PDB entry 6YEW | electron microscopy, 3.20 A resolution | chains D and E of the 5 polymer chains in the assembly

== Chain D (and E) ==
Name: Insecticidal toxin protein
Source organism: Morganella morganii
Notes: chain E of this document is another copy of the same molecule, construct and numbering; everything in this record applies to it too
Chain sequence (2469 residues; row label = number of the first residue in the row):
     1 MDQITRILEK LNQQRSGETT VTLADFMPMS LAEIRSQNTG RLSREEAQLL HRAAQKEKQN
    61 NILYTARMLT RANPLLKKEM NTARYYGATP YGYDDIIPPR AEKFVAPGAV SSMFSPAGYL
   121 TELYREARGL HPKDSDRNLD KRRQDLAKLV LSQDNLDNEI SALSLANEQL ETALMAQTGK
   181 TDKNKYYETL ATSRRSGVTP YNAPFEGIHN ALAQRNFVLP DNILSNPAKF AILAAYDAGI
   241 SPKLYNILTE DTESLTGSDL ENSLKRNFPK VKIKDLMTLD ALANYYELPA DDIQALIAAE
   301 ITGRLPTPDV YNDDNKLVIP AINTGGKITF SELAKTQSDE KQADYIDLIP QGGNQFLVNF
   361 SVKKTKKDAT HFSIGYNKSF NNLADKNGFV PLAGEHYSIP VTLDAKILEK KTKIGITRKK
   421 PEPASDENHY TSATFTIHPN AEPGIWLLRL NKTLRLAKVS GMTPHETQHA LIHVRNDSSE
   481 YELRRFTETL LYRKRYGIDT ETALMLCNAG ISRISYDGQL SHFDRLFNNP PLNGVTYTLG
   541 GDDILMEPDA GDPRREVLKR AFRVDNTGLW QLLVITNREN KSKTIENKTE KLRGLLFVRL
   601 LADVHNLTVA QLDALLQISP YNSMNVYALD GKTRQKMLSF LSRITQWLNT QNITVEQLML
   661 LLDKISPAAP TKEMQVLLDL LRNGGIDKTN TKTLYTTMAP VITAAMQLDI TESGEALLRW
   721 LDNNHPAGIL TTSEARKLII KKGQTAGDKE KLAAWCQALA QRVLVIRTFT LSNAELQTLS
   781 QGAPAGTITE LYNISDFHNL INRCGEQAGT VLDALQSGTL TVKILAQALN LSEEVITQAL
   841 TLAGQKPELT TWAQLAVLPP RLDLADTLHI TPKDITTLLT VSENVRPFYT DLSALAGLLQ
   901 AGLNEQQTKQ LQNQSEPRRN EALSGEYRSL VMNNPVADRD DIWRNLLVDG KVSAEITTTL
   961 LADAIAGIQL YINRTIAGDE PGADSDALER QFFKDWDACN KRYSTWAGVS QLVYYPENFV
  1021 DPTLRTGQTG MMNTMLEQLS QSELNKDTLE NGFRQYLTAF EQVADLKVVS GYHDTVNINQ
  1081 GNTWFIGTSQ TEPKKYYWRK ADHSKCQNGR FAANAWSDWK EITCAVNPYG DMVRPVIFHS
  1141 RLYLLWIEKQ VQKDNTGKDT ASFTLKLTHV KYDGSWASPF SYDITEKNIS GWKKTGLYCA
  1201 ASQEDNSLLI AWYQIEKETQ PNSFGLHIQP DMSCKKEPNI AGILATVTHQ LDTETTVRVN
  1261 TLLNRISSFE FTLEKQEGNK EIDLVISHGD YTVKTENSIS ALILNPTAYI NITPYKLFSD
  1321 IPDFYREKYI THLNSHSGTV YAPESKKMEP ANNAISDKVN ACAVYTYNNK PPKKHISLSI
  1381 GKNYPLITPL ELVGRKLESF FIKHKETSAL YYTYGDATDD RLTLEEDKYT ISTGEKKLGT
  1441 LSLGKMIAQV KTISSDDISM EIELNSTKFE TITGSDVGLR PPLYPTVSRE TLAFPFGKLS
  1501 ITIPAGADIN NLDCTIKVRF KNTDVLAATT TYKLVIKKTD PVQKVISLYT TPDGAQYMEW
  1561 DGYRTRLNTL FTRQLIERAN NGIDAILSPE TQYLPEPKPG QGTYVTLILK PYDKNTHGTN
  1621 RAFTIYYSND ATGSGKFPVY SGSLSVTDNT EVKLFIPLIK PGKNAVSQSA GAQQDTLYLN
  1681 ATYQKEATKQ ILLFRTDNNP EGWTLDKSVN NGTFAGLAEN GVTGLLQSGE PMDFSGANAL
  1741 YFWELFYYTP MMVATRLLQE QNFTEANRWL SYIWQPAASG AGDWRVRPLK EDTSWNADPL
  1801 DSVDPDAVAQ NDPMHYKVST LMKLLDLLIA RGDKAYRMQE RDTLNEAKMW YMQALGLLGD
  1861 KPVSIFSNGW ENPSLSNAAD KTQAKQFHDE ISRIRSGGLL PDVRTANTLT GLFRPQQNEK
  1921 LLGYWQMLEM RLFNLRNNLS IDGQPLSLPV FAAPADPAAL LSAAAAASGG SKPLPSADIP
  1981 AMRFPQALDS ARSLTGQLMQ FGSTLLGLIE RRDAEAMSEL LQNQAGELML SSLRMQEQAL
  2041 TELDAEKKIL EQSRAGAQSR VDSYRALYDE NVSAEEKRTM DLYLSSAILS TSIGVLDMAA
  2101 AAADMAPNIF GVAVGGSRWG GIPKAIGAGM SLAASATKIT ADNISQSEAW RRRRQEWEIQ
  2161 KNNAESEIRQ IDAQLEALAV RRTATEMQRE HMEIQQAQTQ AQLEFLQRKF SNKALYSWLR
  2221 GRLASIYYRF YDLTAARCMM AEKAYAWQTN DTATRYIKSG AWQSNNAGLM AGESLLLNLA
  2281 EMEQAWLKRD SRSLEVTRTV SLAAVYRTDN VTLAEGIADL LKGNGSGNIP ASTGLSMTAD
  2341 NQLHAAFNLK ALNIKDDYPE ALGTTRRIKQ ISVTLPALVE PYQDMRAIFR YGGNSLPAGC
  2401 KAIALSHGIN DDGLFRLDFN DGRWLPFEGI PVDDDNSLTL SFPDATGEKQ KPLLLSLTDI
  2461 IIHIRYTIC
Unresolved in the structure: 1-20, 81-99, 1323-1446, 1662-1673, 1904-1905, 2331-2337

== Interface between chain D and chain E ==
Contacting residue pairs - 334 pairs, chain D then chain E:
  D291(D) - S1864(E)
  Q294(D) - S1864(E)  hydrogen bond (side chain-backbone)
  Q294(D) - I1865(E)
  Q294(D) - F1866(E)
  A298(D) - S1867(E)
  I301(D) - S1867(E)
  I322(D) - I1865(E)  hydrophobic
  I322(D) - S1867(E)
  G325(D) - V1863(E)
  G325(D) - I1865(E)
  Q355(D) - E1871(E)
  Q355(D) - N1872(E)
  G518(D) - N158(E)  hydrogen bond (backbone-side chain)
  P530(D) - T908(E)
  L532(D) - G897(E)
  N533(D) - P204(E)
  N533(D) - S893(E)  hydrogen bond (side chain-backbone)
  N533(D) - A896(E)
  G534(D) - N184(E)  hydrogen bond (backbone-side chain)
  V535(D) - N184(E)
  P548(D) - Q838(E)
  P548(D) - K873(E)  hydrogen bond (backbone-side chain)
  E556(D) - A894(E)
  E556(D) - G897(E)
  E556(D) - L898(E)  hydrogen bond (side chain-backbone)
  E556(D) - A901(E)
  K559(D) - D874(E)  salt bridge
  K559(D) - L898(E)
  R560(D) - A901(E)
  D565(D) - H869(E)
  D565(D) - T871(E)
  N566(D) - T871(E)
  N566(D) - K873(E)
  N566(D) - D874(E)  hydrogen bond
  T567(D) - E834(E)
  E673(D) - W2218(E)
  L680(D) - W2218(E)  hydrophobic
  G685(D) - R2229(E)
  P700(D) - G2221(E)
  A704(D) - S2217(E)
  A704(D) - W2218(E)  hydrophobic
  A704(D) - G2221(E)
  A705(D) - W2218(E)  hydrophobic
  Q707(D) - S2217(E)
  L708(D) - R2220(E)
  D709(D) - R2220(E)  hydrogen bond (backbone-side chain)
  E712(D) - S1968(E)
  E712(D) - S2264(E)
  E775(D) - A1963(E)
  N802(D) - L1961(E)
  N802(D) - S1962(E)
  G805(D) - S1962(E)
  G805(D) - A1963(E)
  G805(D) - A1964(E)  hydrogen bond (backbone-backbone)
  E806(D) - S1962(E)
  E806(D) - A1964(E)
  G809(D) - A1965(E)
  Q906(D) - V1950(E)
  W943(D) - R1936(E)
  D949(D) - K1848(E)  salt bridge
  D949(D) - R1936(E)  salt bridge
  K951(D) - R1936(E)
  V952(D) - R1936(E)
  S953(D) - R1936(E)  hydrogen bond (backbone-backbone)
  E955(D) - S1947(E)  hydrogen bond
  I956(D) - R1936(E)
  I956(D) - N1937(E)
  I956(D) - N1938(E)
  T957(D) - R1841(E)
  A962(D) - R1841(E)
  Q969(D) - M1849(E)
  L970(D) - M1852(E)  hydrophobic
  N973(D) - M1849(E)
  G978(D) - A1777(E)
  G978(D) - A1778(E)
  G978(D) - S1779(E)
  D997(D) - N1767(E)  hydrogen bond
  D997(D) - R1831(E)  salt bridge
  D997(D) - W1850(E)
  K1001(D) - M1849(E)
  K1001(D) - W1850(E)
  K1001(D) - Q1853(E)  hydrogen bond
  R1002(D) - R1831(E)
  R1002(D) - E1846(E)  salt bridge
  R1002(D) - W1850(E)
  H1139(D) - I1576(E)
  H1139(D) - E1577(E)
  S1140(D) - E1577(E)
  S1140(D) - N1580(E)
  R1141(D) - E1061(E)  salt bridge
  R1141(D) - I1576(E)
  K1171(D) - T1058(E)
  Y1172(D) - R1054(E)  hydrogen bond (backbone-side chain)
  Y1172(D) - L1057(E)
  Y1172(D) - T1058(E)
  Y1172(D) - E1061(E)
  Y1172(D) - L1575(E)
  Y1172(D) - I1576(E)
  Y1172(D) - A1579(E)  hydrophobic
  D1173(D) - R1054(E)
  D1173(D) - Q1055(E)
  D1173(D) - T1058(E)  hydrogen bond
  S1178(D) - E1092(E)  hydrogen bond (side chain-backbone)
  F1180(D) - Q1090(E)
  F1180(D) - T1091(E)
  F1180(D) - E1092(E)
  S1181(D) - E1092(E)
  P1230(D) - Q1090(E)  hydrogen bond (backbone-side chain)
  D1231(D) - Q1090(E)  hydrogen bond (backbone-side chain)
  D1231(D) - R1573(E)
  M1232(D) - Q1090(E)
  G1474(D) - T1723(E)
  G1474(D) - G1724(E)  hydrogen bond (backbone-backbone)
  S1475(D) - T1723(E)
  S1475(D) - G1724(E)
  S1475(D) - L1725(E)  hydrogen bond (backbone-backbone)
  S1475(D) - L1726(E)  hydrogen bond (backbone-backbone)
  D1476(D) - L1726(E)
  D1476(D) - Q1727(E)  hydrogen bond (side chain-backbone)
  G1478(D) - E1651(E)
  P1485(D) - S1779(E)
  A1981(D) - D2290(E)
  A1981(D) - S2291(E)
  M1982(D) - L2287(E)  hydrophobic
  S1990(D) - E2283(E)
  S1990(D) - L2287(E)
  L1994(D) - R1992(E)
  L1994(D) - A2280(E)  hydrophobic
  Q1997(D) - M1999(E)
  Q1997(D) - L2276(E)
  Q2000(D) - M1999(E)
  F2001(D) - M1999(E)  hydrophobic
  F2001(D) - E2273(E)
  L2008(D) - L2006(E)  hydrophobic
  L2008(D) - M2270(E)  hydrophobic
  R2011(D) - E2010(E)  salt bridge
  L2030(D) - A1958(E)
  L2030(D) - A1959(E)  hydrophobic
  R2034(D) - D1956(E)
  E2037(D) - A1955(E)
  E2037(D) - P1957(E)
  E2075(D) - S1040(E)
  E2075(D) - R1756(E)  salt bridge
  E2075(D) - E1760(E)
  R2078(D) - S1040(E)  hydrogen bond
  L2082(D) - E1037(E)
  V2095(D) - K1171(E)
  V2095(D) - W1176(E)
  L2096(D) - T1123(E)
  A2099(D) - S1178(E)
  I2109(D) - I2109(E)  hydrophobic
  V2112(D) - F2110(E)
  V2112(D) - G2111(E)
  V2112(D) - V2112(E)  hydrophobic
  A2113(D) - I2109(E)  hydrophobic
  A2113(D) - F2110(E)
  A2113(D) - A2113(E)
  V2114(D) - N2108(E)
  V2114(D) - I2109(E)
  V2114(D) - F2110(E)  hydrogen bond (backbone-backbone)
  G2115(D) - N2108(E)
  G2116(D) - N2108(E)  hydrogen bond (backbone-backbone)
  S2117(D) - N2108(E)  hydrogen bond (backbone-side chain)
  R2118(D) - D2104(E)
  R2118(D) - R2118(E)
  W2119(D) - A2103(E)
  W2119(D) - D2104(E)  hydrogen bond (backbone-side chain)
  W2119(D) - A2106(E)  hydrogen bond (side chain-backbone)
  W2119(D) - P2107(E)
  W2119(D) - N2108(E)
  G2120(D) - A2100(E)
  G2120(D) - D2104(E)  hydrogen bond (backbone-side chain)
  P2123(D) - L2096(E)
  P2123(D) - A2100(E)  hydrophobic
  K2124(D) - D2097(E)
  K2124(D) - A2100(E)
  I2126(D) - L2096(E)  hydrophobic
  G2127(D) - I2093(E)
  M2130(D) - L2089(E)  hydrophobic
  M2130(D) - S2092(E)
  S2131(D) - L2132(E)
  A2133(D) - L2089(E)  hydrophobic
  A2134(D) - S2086(E)  hydrogen bond (backbone-side chain)
  A2134(D) - S2090(E)
  T2137(D) - L2082(E)
  T2137(D) - S2085(E)
  K2138(D) - Y2083(E)  hydrogen bond
  K2138(D) - D2142(E)  salt bridge
  T2140(D) - L2082(E)
  A2141(D) - T2079(E)
  A2141(D) - L2082(E)  hydrophobic
  A2141(D) - Y2083(E)  hydrophobic
  D2142(D) - Y2083(E)  hydrogen bond
  I2144(D) - E2075(E)
  I2144(D) - T2079(E)
  S2145(D) - T2079(E)
  S2145(D) - Q2146(E)  hydrogen bond
  S2145(D) - W2150(E)
  E2148(D) - S2073(E)  hydrogen bond
  E2148(D) - E2075(E)
  E2148(D) - E2076(E)
  R2151(D) - E2070(E)  salt bridge
  R2151(D) - S2073(E)  hydrogen bond
  R2152(D) - L2067(E)
  R2152(D) - E2070(E)  salt bridge
  R2152(D) - N2071(E)
  R2152(D) - S2073(E)
  R2152(D) - E2076(E)  salt bridge
  R2152(D) - R2153(E)
  R2152(D) - W2157(E)
  Q2155(D) - L2067(E)
  E2156(D) - Y2064(E)
  I2159(D) - S2063(E)
  I2159(D) - Y2064(E)
  N2162(D) - S2059(E)
  N2163(D) - R2060(E)  hydrogen bond
  S2166(D) - Q2052(E)
  S2166(D) - G2056(E)
  R2169(D) - Q2052(E)
  Q2170(D) - I2049(E)
  Q2170(D) - Q2052(E)
  Q2170(D) - S2053(E)  hydrogen bond
  A2173(D) - I2049(E)
  Q2174(D) - I2049(E)
  E2176(D) - K2048(E)  salt bridge
  A2177(D) - A2045(E)  hydrophobic
  A2177(D) - E2046(E)
  V2180(D) - Q2038(E)
  V2180(D) - T2041(E)
  V2180(D) - E2042(E)
  R2181(D) - E2042(E)  salt bridge
  T2183(D) - Q2038(E)
  A2184(D) - Q2038(E)
  M2187(D) - R2034(E)
  M2187(D) - M2035(E)  hydrophobic
  Q2188(D) - M2035(E)
  E2190(D) - S2031(E)
  H2191(D) - L2028(E)
  H2191(D) - S2031(E)  hydrogen bond
  I2194(D) - L2028(E)  hydrophobic
  Q2195(D) - L2028(E)
  Q2196(D) - L1960(E)
  Q2198(D) - Q2024(E)  hydrogen bond (backbone-side chain)
  Q2198(D) - E2027(E)  hydrogen bond
  Q2200(D) - L1960(E)
  Q2200(D) - S1962(E)  hydrogen bond
  Q2202(D) - L2020(E)
  Q2202(D) - L2021(E)
  Q2202(D) - Q2024(E)  hydrogen bond
  E2204(D) - S1962(E)  hydrogen bond
  F2205(D) - D2013(E)
  F2205(D) - A2016(E)  hydrophobic
  F2205(D) - M2017(E)
  Q2207(D) - A1964(E)
  R2208(D) - A1963(E)  hydrogen bond (side chain-backbone)
  K2209(D) - D2013(E)
  F2210(D) - I2009(E)  hydrophobic
  F2210(D) - D2013(E)  hydrogen bond (backbone-side chain)
  F2210(D) - N2266(E)
  F2210(D) - A2267(E)  hydrophobic
  S2211(D) - I2009(E)
  S2211(D) - E2010(E)
  S2211(D) - D2013(E)  hydrogen bond
  L2215(D) - N2266(E)
  Y2216(D) - L2006(E)  hydrophobic
  Y2216(D) - E2010(E)  hydrogen bond
  W2218(D) - N2266(E)
  L2219(D) - L2006(E)  hydrophobic
  L2219(D) - N2266(E)
  L2219(D) - L2269(E)  hydrophobic
  L2219(D) - M2270(E)
  R2222(D) - G2260(E)  hydrogen bond (side chain-backbone)
  R2222(D) - A2261(E)  hydrogen bond (side chain-backbone)
  R2222(D) - W2262(E)
  R2222(D) - Q2263(E)
  R2222(D) - N2266(E)
  R2222(D) - L2269(E)  hydrogen bond (side chain-backbone)
  R2222(D) - M2270(E)
  L2223(D) - M2270(E)
  L2223(D) - E2273(E)
  I2226(D) - E2273(E)
  I2226(D) - S2274(E)
  I2226(D) - L2277(E)  hydrophobic
  R2229(D) - L2277(E)
  R2229(D) - E2281(E)
  F2230(D) - L2276(E)
  F2230(D) - L2277(E)  hydrophobic
  F2230(D) - A2280(E)  hydrophobic
  L2233(D) - A2280(E)
  L2233(D) - E2281(E)
  L2233(D) - Q2284(E)
  A2236(D) - Q2284(E)
  R2237(D) - A2280(E)
  R2237(D) - E2283(E)  salt bridge
  R2237(D) - Q2284(E)
  R2237(D) - L2287(E)
  M2240(D) - Q2284(E)
  M2240(D) - L2287(E)  hydrophobic
  M2240(D) - K2288(E)
  Y2382(D) - T2299(E)  hydrogen bond (backbone-side chain)
  Y2382(D) - P2376(E)
  Y2382(D) - I2461(E)  hydrophobic
  Q2383(D) - T2299(E)
  D2384(D) - T2299(E)  hydrogen bond (backbone-side chain)
  R2386(D) - D2357(E)  salt bridge
  R2386(D) - Y2358(E)
  A2387(D) - Y2358(E)
  I2388(D) - Y2358(E)  hydrophobic
  I2388(D) - L2362(E)  hydrophobic
  A2398(D) - S2291(E)
  G2399(D) - S2291(E)
  G2399(D) - R2292(E)
  C2400(D) - R2292(E)
  A2402(D) - L2294(E)
  I2403(D) - L2294(E)
  A2404(D) - E2295(E)
  A2404(D) - V2296(E)  hydrophobic
  A2404(D) - Y2358(E)
  L2405(D) - Y2358(E)  hydrogen bond (backbone-side chain)
  G2413(D) - E2295(E)
  L2414(D) - R2292(E)
  L2414(D) - E2295(E)
  F2415(D) - E2295(E)  hydrogen bond (backbone-side chain)
  F2415(D) - V2296(E)
  F2415(D) - T2297(E)
  F2415(D) - F2419(E)  hydrophobic
  F2415(D) - R2465(E)
  R2416(D) - F2419(E)
  R2416(D) - N2420(E)  hydrogen bond
  D2421(D) - R2292(E)  salt bridge
  R2423(D) - D2290(E)  salt bridge
  R2423(D) - R2292(E)
  W2424(D) - R2292(E)  hydrogen bond (backbone-side chain)
  P2443(D) - D2357(E)
Interface residues without a listed pair, chain D (226 interface residues in all): D280, N529, D549, A550, R555, L660, V676, T696, T697, A774, I801, R803, A808, D940, R944, T958, T959, I976, A977, D979, L988, W996, A998, F1138, N1155, P1179, T1471, L1479, G1497, T2004, Q2022, F2110, G2111, A2128, S2135, S2147, A2197, A2201, L2206, D2232, T2234, R2390, P2426, D2444
Interface residues without a listed pair, chain E (222 interface residues in all): K78, K183, A203, Q827, S832, I870, Q900, E905, K909, Q912, L1036, Q1150, V1151, Q1152, K1153, D1154, Y1593, K1653, Q1759, T1764, P1776, G1856, L1932, L1935, F1951, G1969, R2012, I2139, A2224, S2225, Y2228, N2265, R2298, S2301, D2356, P2359, Y2466

== Summary ==
Chain D and chain E form an interface of 226 and 222 residues respectively, with 56 hydrogen bonds and 18 salt
bridges. Polar contacts include K559(D)-D874(E), D949(D)-K1848(E) and D949(D)-R1936(E).
Both chains are Insecticidal toxin protein (Morganella morganii). Entry 6YEW (Morganella morganii TcdA4 in
complex with porcine mucosa heparin) was determined by electron microscopy, deposited together with 6YEY.
